Entry 3GZN (X-ray diffraction, 3.00 A resolution); this record covers chains A and B of the 3 polymer chains in the assembly.

# Chain A
Molecule: NEDD8-activating enzyme E1 regulatory subunit
Organism: Homo sapiens
Reference sequence: Q13564 (ULA1_HUMAN); residues 8-541 here correspond to UniProt positions 1-534 (UniProt number = residue number - 7)
Chain sequence (534 residues; numbered 8 to 541; the number before each row is that of its first residue):
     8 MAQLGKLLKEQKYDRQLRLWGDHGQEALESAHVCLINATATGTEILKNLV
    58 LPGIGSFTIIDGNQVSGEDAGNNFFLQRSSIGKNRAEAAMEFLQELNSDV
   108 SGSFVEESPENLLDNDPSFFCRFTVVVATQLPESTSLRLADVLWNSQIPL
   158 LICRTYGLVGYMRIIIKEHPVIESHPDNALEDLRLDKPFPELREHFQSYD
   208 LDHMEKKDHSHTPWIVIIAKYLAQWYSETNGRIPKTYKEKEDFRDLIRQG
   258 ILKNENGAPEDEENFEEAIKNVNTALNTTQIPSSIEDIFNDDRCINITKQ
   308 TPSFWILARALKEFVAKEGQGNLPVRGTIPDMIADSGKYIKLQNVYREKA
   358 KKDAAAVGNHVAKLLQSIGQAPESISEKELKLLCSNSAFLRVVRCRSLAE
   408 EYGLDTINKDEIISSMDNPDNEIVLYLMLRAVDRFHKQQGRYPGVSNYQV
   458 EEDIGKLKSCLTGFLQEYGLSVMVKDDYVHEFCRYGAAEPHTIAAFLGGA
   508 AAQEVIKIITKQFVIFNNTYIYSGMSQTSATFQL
Unresolved in the structure: 8-14
Curated features (UniProtKB/Swiss-Prot):
  - region: D338 to N351 (Interaction with UBA3)
  - site: H218 (Interaction with UBA3)
  - modified residue: A9 (N-acetylalanine), K13 (N6-acetyllysine), K348 (N6-acetyllysine)

# Chain B
Molecule: NEDD8-activating enzyme E1 catalytic subunit
Organism: Homo sapiens
Notes: EC 6.3.2.-
Reference sequence: Q8TBC4 (UBA3_HUMAN); numbering as in UniProt (aligned over 1-463)
Chain sequence (463 residues; numbered 1 to 463; the number before each row is that of its first residue):
     1 MADGEEPEKKRRRIEELLAEKMAVDGGCGDTGDWEGRWNHVKKFLERSGP
    51 FTHPDFEPSTESLQFLLDTCKVLVIGAGGLGCELLKNLALSGFRQIHVID
   101 MDTIDVSNLNRQFLFRPKDIGRPKAEVAAEFLNDRVPNCNVVPHFNKIQD
   151 FNDTFYRQFHIIVCGLDSIIARRWINGMLISLLNYEDGVLDPSSIVPLID
   201 GGTEGFKGNARVILPGMTACIECTLELYPPQVNFPMCTIASMPRLPEHCI
   251 EYVRMLQWPKEQPFGEGVPLDGDDPEHIQWIFQKSLERASQYNIRGVTYR
   301 LTQGVVKRIIPAVASTNAVIAAVCATEVFKIATSAYIPLNNYLVFNDVDG
   351 LYTYTFEAERKENCPACSQLPQNIQFSPSAKLQEVLDYLTNSASLQMKSP
   401 AITATLEGKNRTLYLQSVTSIEERTRPNLSKTLKELGLVDGQELAVADVT
   451 TPQTVLFKLHFTS
Unresolved in the structure: 1-32, 432, 463
Ion coordination: Zn2+: C220, C223, C364, C367
Ligand contacts: NEDD8 (B39; [(1S,2S,4R)-4-{4-[(1S)-2,3-dihydro-1H-inden-1-ylamino]-7H-pyrrolo[2,3-d]pyrimidin-7-yl}-2-hydroxycyclopentyl]methyl sulfamate): G76, A77, G78, G79, I99, D100, M101, D102, R111, Q112, K124, N146, K147, I148, Q149, G165, L166, D167, I170, A171, W174, V449
Curated features (UniProtKB/Swiss-Prot):
  - region: H53 to C70 (Interaction with UBE2M N-terminus), R157 to I161 (Interaction with UBE2M N-terminus), P192 to M217 (Interaction with UBE2M N-terminus), L227 to P229 (Interaction with NEDD8), M242 to H248 (Interaction with NAE1), Y292 to R295 (Interaction with NAE1), I331 to P338 (Interaction with UBE2M N-terminus), Y352 to E357 (Interaction with NEDD8)
  - active site: C237 (Glycyl thioester intermediate)
  - site: R211 (Determines specificity for NEDD8)
  - modified residue: A2 (N-acetylalanine)
  - mutagenesis: F65 (F65G: Reduces affinity for UBE2M), I148 (I148A: No effect on NEDD8 adenylation), H160 to I161 (Reduces affinity for UBE2M), D167 (D167A: Abolishes NEDD8 adenylation), P192 (P192A: Reduces affinity for UBE2M; when associated with A-195 and A-197), I195 (I195A: Reduces affinity for UBE2M; when associated with A-192 and A-197), P197 (P197A: Reduces affinity for UBE2M; when associated with A-192 and A-195), R211 (R211Q: Abolishes specificity for NEDD8), L214 (L214A: Reduces affinity for UBE2M; when associated with A-217), M217 (M217A: Reduces affinity for UBE2M; when associated with A-214), L227 to Y228 (Strongly reduces NEDD8 adenylation), C237 (C237S: Abolishes thioester intermediate formation), 12 further mutagenesis entries in UniProt

# Chain A / chain B interface
Pairs across the interface (161):
  E17(A) - R300(B)  salt bridge
  Q18(A) - V106(B)
  Q18(A) - S107(B)
  Q18(A) - Q303(B)  hydrogen bond
  K19(A) - V106(B)
  K19(A) - N110(B)
  Y20(A) - N110(B)
  D21(A) - Q303(B)
  R22(A) - S107(B)  hydrogen bond
  R22(A) - N110(B)
  R22(A) - R111(B)
  R22(A) - K307(B)
  R22(A) - I309(B)
  R22(A) - I310(B)
  R22(A) - P311(B)
  R22(A) - A312(B)  hydrogen bond (backbone-backbone)
  Q23(A) - N110(B)  hydrogen bond
  Q23(A) - A312(B)
  Q23(A) - V313(B)
  R25(A) - R300(B)  hydrogen bond (side chain-backbone)
  R25(A) - Q303(B)
  R25(A) - G304(B)
  R25(A) - I309(B)
  L26(A) - F206(B)  hydrophobic
  L26(A) - P311(B)  hydrophobic
  L26(A) - V313(B)  hydrophobic
  W27(A) - V313(B)  hydrophobic
  D29(A) - R300(B)  salt bridge
  E51(A) - E83(B)
  E51(A) - K86(B)  salt bridge
  K54(A) - E83(B)  salt bridge
  K54(A) - F113(B)
  N55(A) - A314(B)
  N55(A) - A318(B)
  L58(A) - L109(B)
  L58(A) - N110(B)
  L58(A) - R111(B)
  L58(A) - F113(B)  hydrophobic
  L58(A) - A314(B)  hydrophobic
  G74(A) - W34(B)  hydrogen bond (backbone-side chain)
  G74(A) - E35(B)
  E75(A) - G36(B)
  E75(A) - N39(B)  hydrogen bond
  E75(A) - H40(B)  hydrogen bond (backbone-side chain)
  A77(A) - W34(B)  hydrophobic
  G78(A) - R37(B)
  G78(A) - L90(B)
  N79(A) - H40(B)
  F81(A) - K86(B)
  F81(A) - L90(B)
  F81(A) - F113(B)  hydrophobic
  F81(A) - L114(B)  hydrophobic
  F81(A) - F131(B)  hydrophobic
  F81(A) - L132(B)  hydrophobic
  F81(A) - R135(B)  hydrogen bond (backbone-side chain)
  F82(A) - R135(B)
  Q84(A) - R135(B)  hydrogen bond (side chain-backbone)
  R85(A) - W34(B)
  I88(A) - W34(B)
  F99(A) - R135(B)
  E102(A) - R116(B)
  E102(A) - R135(B)  salt bridge
  L103(A) - F113(B)  hydrophobic
  L165(A) - Y336(B)  hydrophobic
  M169(A) - L351(B)  hydrophobic
  H182(A) - V348(B)
  D184(A) - N346(B)
  D184(A) - V348(B)
  H218(A) - M242(B)  hydrogen bond
  D338(A) - R244(B)  salt bridge
  D338(A) - L245(B)
  D338(A) - H248(B)  salt bridge
  M339(A) - R244(B)  hydrogen bond (backbone-side chain)
  A341(A) - M242(B)
  A341(A) - R244(B)  hydrogen bond (backbone-side chain)
  D342(A) - M242(B)
  S343(A) - M242(B)
  S343(A) - P243(B)  hydrogen bond (side chain-backbone)
  S343(A) - Y292(B)
  Y346(A) - R244(B)
  I347(A) - Y292(B)
  I347(A) - N293(B)
  I347(A) - I294(B)  hydrophobic
  N351(A) - R295(B)  hydrogen bond
  R354(A) - R295(B)
  R398(A) - D349(B)  salt bridge
  G451(A) - R47(B)  hydrogen bond (backbone-side chain)
  V452(A) - K43(B)
  V452(A) - R47(B)  hydrogen bond (backbone-side chain)
  S453(A) - R47(B)
  N454(A) - R47(B)  hydrogen bond
  V457(A) - R47(B)
  D484(A) - P50(B)
  D484(A) - F51(B)
  Y485(A) - F51(B)  hydrophobic
  H487(A) - P50(B)
  E488(A) - P50(B)
  E488(A) - F51(B)
  E488(A) - Y336(B)  hydrogen bond
  C490(A) - R47(B)  hydrogen bond (backbone-side chain)
  R491(A) - K43(B)
  R491(A) - F44(B)  hydrogen bond (side chain-backbone)
  R491(A) - R47(B)  hydrogen bond (backbone-side chain)
  R491(A) - S48(B)  hydrogen bond (side chain-backbone)
  R491(A) - G49(B)
  R491(A) - T52(B)
  R491(A) - A335(B)
  R491(A) - Y336(B)  hydrogen bond
  Y492(A) - K43(B)
  Y492(A) - F44(B)  hydrophobic
  Y492(A) - Y336(B)
  G493(A) - K43(B)  hydrogen bond (backbone-side chain)
  G493(A) - R47(B)
  A495(A) - H40(B)
  E496(A) - H40(B)
  P497(A) - F44(B)  hydrophobic
  H498(A) - K86(B)  hydrogen bond
  H498(A) - N87(B)
  H498(A) - L90(B)
  T499(A) - N87(B)
  T499(A) - S91(B)
  T499(A) - A322(B)
  T499(A) - A325(B)
  T499(A) - T326(B)  hydrogen bond
  A502(A) - K86(B)
  A502(A) - N87(B)
  A502(A) - A322(B)  hydrophobic
  F503(A) - V319(B)  hydrophobic
  F503(A) - A322(B)
  F503(A) - V323(B)  hydrophobic
  G506(A) - S315(B)
  G506(A) - V319(B)
  A507(A) - V319(B)
  Q510(A) - F206(B)
  Q510(A) - S315(B)  hydrogen bond
  Q510(A) - D347(B)
  E511(A) - D347(B)
  E511(A) - L351(B)
  K514(A) - D347(B)  salt bridge
  K514(A) - V348(B)
  K514(A) - G350(B)  hydrogen bond (side chain-backbone)
  F520(A) - F206(B)  hydrophobic
  F520(A) - V348(B)
  V521(A) - V348(B)  hydrogen bond (backbone-backbone)
  V521(A) - D349(B)
  V521(A) - G350(B)  hydrogen bond (backbone-backbone)
  F523(A) - G350(B)
  F523(A) - L351(B)  hydrophobic
  Y527(A) - L351(B)  hydrophobic
  Y527(A) - T353(B)
  G531(A) - K330(B)  hydrogen bond (backbone-side chain)
  M532(A) - F51(B)  hydrophobic
  M532(A) - K330(B)  hydrogen bond (backbone-side chain)
  Q534(A) - V323(B)  hydrogen bond (side chain-backbone)
  Q534(A) - T326(B)
  Q534(A) - E327(B)  hydrogen bond
  Q534(A) - L343(B)
  Q534(A) - T355(B)  hydrogen bond (backbone-side chain)
  T535(A) - T355(B)
  S536(A) - T353(B)  hydrogen bond
  T538(A) - L351(B)  hydrogen bond (side chain-backbone)
Interface residues without a listed pair, chain A (89 interface residues in all): L24, P59, N80, G164, S181, I340, I500, A509, I522, Y529, S533
Interface residues without a listed pair, chain B (81 interface residues in all): E46, F56, D134, V136, P137, G205, K207, Y299, I337, L339, F345

# In short
89 residues of chain A face 81 of chain B across their interface, with 38 hydrogen bonds and 9 salt bridges.
Among the polar pairs are E17(A)-R300(B), D29(A)-R300(B) and E51(A)-K86(B). Bound to chain B: NEDD8.
Chain A is NEDD8-activating enzyme E1 regulatory subunit and chain B is NEDD8-activating enzyme E1 catalytic
subunit, both from Homo sapiens; the structure, Structure of NEDD8-activating enzyme in complex with NEDD8 and
MLN4924, was determined by X-ray diffraction.
